Entry 8Z9R (electron microscopy, 2.58 A resolution); this record covers chains A and B of the 11 polymer chains in the assembly.

Chain A:
Molecule: Polymerase acidic protein
Organism: Thogoto virus (isolate SiAr 126)
Reference sequence: P27194 (PA_THOGV); numbering as in UniProt (aligned over 1-622)
Sequence (622 residues; each row starts with the number of its first residue):
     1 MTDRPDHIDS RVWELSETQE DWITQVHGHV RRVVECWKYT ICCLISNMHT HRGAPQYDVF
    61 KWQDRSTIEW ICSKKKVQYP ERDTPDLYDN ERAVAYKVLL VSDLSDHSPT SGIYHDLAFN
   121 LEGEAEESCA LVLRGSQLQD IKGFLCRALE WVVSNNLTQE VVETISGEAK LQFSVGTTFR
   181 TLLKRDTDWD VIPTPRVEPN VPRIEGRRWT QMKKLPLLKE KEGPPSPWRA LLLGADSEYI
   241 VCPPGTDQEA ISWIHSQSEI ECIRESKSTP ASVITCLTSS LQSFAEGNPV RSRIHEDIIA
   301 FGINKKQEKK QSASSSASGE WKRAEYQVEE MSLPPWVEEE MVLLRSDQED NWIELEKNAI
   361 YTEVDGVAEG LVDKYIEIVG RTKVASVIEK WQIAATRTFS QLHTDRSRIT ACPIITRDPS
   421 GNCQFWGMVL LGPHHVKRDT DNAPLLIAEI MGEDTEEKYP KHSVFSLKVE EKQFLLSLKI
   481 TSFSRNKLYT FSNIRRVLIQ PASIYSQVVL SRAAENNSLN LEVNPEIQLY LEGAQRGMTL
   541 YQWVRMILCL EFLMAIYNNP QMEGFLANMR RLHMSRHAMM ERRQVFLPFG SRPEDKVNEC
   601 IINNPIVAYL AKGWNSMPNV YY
Unresolved in the structure: 1
Construct notes: conflict Glu471 (Gly in P27194)

Chain B:
Molecule: RNA-directed RNA polymerase catalytic subunit
Organism: Thogoto virus (isolate SiAr 126)
Notes: EC 2.7.7.48
Reference sequence: O41353 (RDRP_THOGV); residue numbers follow UniProt; this construct covers 1-710
Sequence (710 residues; each row starts with the number of its first residue):
     1 MNLFTPLSEI NPTTTQELLY AYTGPAPVAY GTRTRAVLEN IIRPYQYFYK EPNVQRALDI
    61 KTGCKEPEDI NVEGPSSGFH TASVLKLADN FFRKYRPAME KLKYWILVKL PKLKYAELSK
   121 GRQTYSFIHK RNLPAPIALE ETVEFLEQNL RRKIGPTLLS YCQAIADVME LDETTYEGAR
   181 DPRPWDIQLE EIDSDEEDPL FRQVGREETY TIKFSREELW DQMRTLNTMW KHLERGRLNR
   241 RTIATPSMLI RGFVKIVEDA AKEILENVPT SGVPVGGEEK LAKLASKQTF HTAVTGELSG
   301 DQEKFNECLD PDAMRLMWTV FLRKLGCPDW IMELFNIPFM VFKSKLADMG EGLVYTKGKL
   361 TDRKPLGEMP SEFDDLVRNV VGNSISCRLG MFMGMYNLTS TLLALISIER EELTGSHVES
   421 SDDFIHFFNC KTHEEMFKQA ETLRLTLKLV GINMSPSKCI LISPAGIGEF NSKFHHRDFV
   481 GNVATELPAL VPNGTNPMTD LAMGLNVIKH SVNTGQMNLC TGALAMRIFN HAYKYAYMAL
   541 GVTRRTRFME ENAITPLLTN QGASPVHSFS TMHLDEVALR RHLGLLDEET LRRILNPNNP
   601 VTQKGDPSMF FRIENKMPQI MEDYSVPSCF KYTLSRNRTI QDKPHKALLN KEERYQRVTS
   661 IINKLFPEVL IQEASAPGTV RESLKRRLEL VVERSDLDEE RKKRILSRIF
Unresolved in the structure: 181-208, 639-644
Construct notes: conflict Leu7 (Arg in O41353), Trp230 (Cys in O41353)

Chain A / chain B interface:
Contacting residue pairs (329):
  Thr2(A) - Tyr104(B)
  Asp3(A) - Tyr104(B)  hydrogen bond (backbone-side chain)
  Asp3(A) - Val108(B)
  Trp22(A) - Leu107(B)
  Ile23(A) - Ile106(B)  hydrophobic
  Ile23(A) - Leu107(B)  hydrophobic
  Ile23(A) - Gly326(B)
  Ile23(A) - Pro328(B)
  Thr24(A) - Gly326(B)
  Gly28(A) - Leu107(B)
  His29(A) - Leu107(B)
  His29(A) - Val108(B)
  His29(A) - Lys112(B)
  Val153(A) - Ser675(B)
  Ser154(A) - Glu673(B)
  Asn155(A) - Glu673(B)
  Asn156(A) - Ala674(B)  hydrogen bond (side chain-backbone)
  Asn156(A) - Ser675(B)
  Leu171(A) - Trp330(B)
  Gln172(A) - Leu159(B)
  Gln172(A) - Trp330(B)
  Phe173(A) - Cys162(B)
  Phe173(A) - Gln163(B)
  Phe173(A) - Phe253(B)  hydrophobic
  Phe173(A) - Trp330(B)
  Phe173(A) - Leu334(B)  hydrophobic
  Ser174(A) - Gln163(B)  hydrogen bond (backbone-side chain)
  Val175(A) - Glu333(B)
  Gly176(A) - Glu170(B)
  Thr177(A) - Glu170(B)  hydrogen bond (backbone-side chain)
  Thr178(A) - Met169(B)
  Thr178(A) - Glu170(B)
  Thr178(A) - Arg216(B)  hydrogen bond
  Phe179(A) - Met169(B)  hydrophobic
  Phe179(A) - Glu170(B)  hydrogen bond (backbone-side chain)
  Phe179(A) - Trp220(B)  hydrophobic
  Arg180(A) - Glu333(B)  salt bridge
  Leu182(A) - Arg216(B)
  Leu182(A) - Glu217(B)
  Leu182(A) - Trp220(B)
  Leu183(A) - Ile337(B)  hydrophobic
  Leu183(A) - Met340(B)  hydrophobic
  Leu183(A) - Val341(B)  hydrophobic
  Arg185(A) - Lys61(B)  hydrogen bond (backbone-side chain)
  Arg185(A) - Glu217(B)  salt bridge
  Asp186(A) - Lys61(B)
  Asp186(A) - Lys343(B)
  Asp186(A) - Ser344(B)  hydrogen bond
  Asp186(A) - Arg388(B)  salt bridge
  Thr187(A) - Lys61(B)
  Thr187(A) - Thr62(B)  hydrogen bond
  Thr187(A) - Asp312(B)  hydrogen bond
  Thr187(A) - Arg315(B)  hydrogen bond
  Asp188(A) - Lys61(B)
  Asp188(A) - Thr62(B)  hydrogen bond (backbone-side chain)
  Trp189(A) - Phe79(B)  hydrophobic
  Trp189(A) - Thr81(B)
  Trp189(A) - Asp312(B)
  Trp189(A) - Arg315(B)
  Asp190(A) - Arg315(B)  hydrogen bond (backbone-side chain)
  Asp190(A) - Met340(B)
  Val191(A) - Glu333(B)
  Val191(A) - Asn336(B)  hydrogen bond (backbone-side chain)
  Val191(A) - Met340(B)  hydrophobic
  Ile192(A) - Thr319(B)
  Ile192(A) - Arg323(B)
  Ile192(A) - Asp329(B)
  Ile192(A) - Met332(B)  hydrophobic
  Ile192(A) - Glu333(B)
  Pro193(A) - Arg315(B)
  Pro193(A) - Thr319(B)
  Pro193(A) - Arg323(B)  hydrogen bond (backbone-side chain)
  Pro193(A) - Asn336(B)
  Thr194(A) - Arg323(B)
  Pro195(A) - Thr81(B)
  Pro195(A) - Leu316(B)  hydrophobic
  Val197(A) - Thr81(B)
  Val197(A) - Ala82(B)  hydrophobic
  Val197(A) - Leu85(B)
  Glu198(A) - Ala82(B)
  Pro199(A) - Ala82(B)
  Pro199(A) - Leu85(B)  hydrophobic
  Pro199(A) - Lys86(B)
  Asn200(A) - Ala82(B)  hydrogen bond (backbone-backbone)
  Asn200(A) - Ser83(B)  hydrogen bond (backbone-backbone)
  Asn200(A) - Lys86(B)
  Val201(A) - Lys86(B)
  Val201(A) - Arg410(B)
  Val201(A) - Leu449(B)  hydrophobic
  Pro202(A) - Pro67(B)  hydrophobic
  Pro202(A) - His80(B)
  Pro202(A) - Ser83(B)
  Ile204(A) - Pro67(B)
  Ile204(A) - Ile70(B)  hydrophobic
  Ile204(A) - Leu445(B)  hydrophobic
  Ile204(A) - Leu449(B)  hydrophobic
  Glu205(A) - Val72(B)
  Gly206(A) - Glu441(B)
  Gly206(A) - Leu445(B)
  Arg207(A) - Val72(B)
  Arg207(A) - Glu73(B)  salt bridge
  Arg207(A) - Glu441(B)  hydrogen bond (backbone-side chain)
  Arg207(A) - Arg444(B)
  Arg208(A) - Glu434(B)  salt bridge
  Trp209(A) - Leu298(B)  hydrophobic
  Trp209(A) - Ala440(B)
  Trp209(A) - Glu441(B)  hydrogen bond
  Trp209(A) - Met454(B)  hydrophobic
  Trp209(A) - Leu461(B)  hydrophobic
  Ala313(A) - Lys359(B)
  Ala313(A) - Leu360(B)
  Ser314(A) - Leu360(B)
  Ala317(A) - Leu360(B)  hydrophobic
  Ser318(A) - Lys357(B)
  Gly319(A) - Lys357(B)
  Glu320(A) - Thr356(B)
  Glu320(A) - Lys357(B)
  Glu320(A) - Met369(B)
  Trp321(A) - Tyr355(B)
  Trp321(A) - Thr356(B)
  Trp321(A) - Lys357(B)
  Trp321(A) - Leu360(B)  hydrophobic
  Trp321(A) - Asp362(B)
  Trp321(A) - Lys364(B)
  Trp321(A) - Met369(B)  hydrophobic
  Lys322(A) - Tyr355(B)
  Lys322(A) - Thr356(B)  hydrogen bond (backbone-backbone)
  Arg323(A) - Arg35(B)
  Arg323(A) - Leu353(B)
  Arg323(A) - Val354(B)  hydrogen bond (side chain-backbone)
  Arg323(A) - Tyr355(B)
  Arg323(A) - Thr356(B)
  Arg323(A) - Ser371(B)
  Arg323(A) - Glu372(B)  salt bridge
  Ala324(A) - Val354(B)  hydrogen bond (backbone-backbone)
  Tyr326(A) - Val354(B)
  Glu354(A) - His531(B)
  Leu355(A) - Leu524(B)  hydrophobic
  Leu355(A) - Arg527(B)  hydrogen bond (backbone-side chain)
  Leu355(A) - Ile528(B)  hydrophobic
  Leu355(A) - His531(B)
  Glu356(A) - Arg527(B)
  Glu356(A) - Lys534(B)  salt bridge
  Glu356(A) - Ser564(B)  hydrogen bond
  Glu356(A) - Pro565(B)
  Lys357(A) - Arg527(B)
  Lys357(A) - Pro565(B)
  Asn358(A) - Ala523(B)
  Asn358(A) - Met526(B)
  Asn358(A) - Arg527(B)
  Asn358(A) - His567(B)
  Ala359(A) - Pro565(B)
  Ala359(A) - Val566(B)
  Ala359(A) - His567(B)  hydrogen bond (backbone-backbone)
  Ala359(A) - Ser568(B)  hydrogen bond (backbone-side chain)
  Tyr361(A) - Val566(B)  hydrogen bond (side chain-backbone)
  Tyr361(A) - Ser568(B)
  Tyr361(A) - Thr571(B)
  Tyr361(A) - Leu583(B)
  Thr362(A) - Ser570(B)  hydrogen bond
  Val364(A) - Leu519(B)  hydrophobic
  Asp365(A) - Ser568(B)  hydrogen bond
  Asp365(A) - Phe569(B)
  Asp365(A) - Ser570(B)  hydrogen bond
  Ala368(A) - Leu519(B)
  Ala368(A) - Ala523(B)  hydrophobic
  Glu369(A) - Ala523(B)
  Glu369(A) - Arg527(B)  salt bridge
  Leu371(A) - Cys520(B)  hydrophobic
  Val372(A) - Cys520(B)
  Val372(A) - Ala523(B)  hydrophobic
  Val372(A) - Leu524(B)
  Val372(A) - Arg527(B)
  Asp373(A) - Arg527(B)  salt bridge
  Tyr375(A) - Leu524(B)  hydrophobic
  Ile376(A) - Arg527(B)
  Thr396(A) - Tyr535(B)
  Thr440(A) - Val28(B)
  Asn486(A) - Leu233(B)
  Lys487(A) - Pro25(B)
  Tyr489(A) - Val491(B)
  Thr490(A) - Thr23(B)
  Thr490(A) - Gly24(B)
  Thr490(A) - Pro25(B)
  Phe491(A) - Pro25(B)
  Asn493(A) - Val491(B)
  Arg495(A) - Ile528(B)
  Arg495(A) - His531(B)  hydrogen bond
  Arg496(A) - Thr23(B)
  Arg496(A) - Leu487(B)  hydrogen bond (side chain-backbone)
  Arg496(A) - Pro488(B)
  Arg496(A) - Leu490(B)
  Leu498(A) - Leu524(B)
  Ile499(A) - Val483(B)  hydrophobic
  Ile499(A) - Leu487(B)  hydrophobic
  Ile499(A) - Leu524(B)  hydrophobic
  Ile499(A) - Ile528(B)  hydrophobic
  Gln500(A) - Glu17(B)
  Gln500(A) - Leu18(B)
  Gln500(A) - Tyr20(B)
  Gln500(A) - Ala484(B)
  Gln500(A) - Leu487(B)
  Ala502(A) - Leu524(B)  hydrophobic
  Ser503(A) - Glu17(B)  hydrogen bond
  Ser503(A) - Val483(B)
  Ser503(A) - Thr521(B)
  Ile504(A) - Thr15(B)
  Ile504(A) - Leu18(B)  hydrophobic
  Ser506(A) - Asn518(B)
  Ser506(A) - Cys520(B)  hydrogen bond
  Gln507(A) - Thr14(B)
  Gln507(A) - Glu17(B)
  Gln507(A) - Asn518(B)
  Leu510(A) - Asn518(B)
  Arg512(A) - Glu9(B)  salt bridge
  Pro525(A) - Glu9(B)
  Glu526(A) - Ser8(B)  hydrogen bond (backbone-side chain)
  Ile527(A) - Ser8(B)
  Ile527(A) - Glu9(B)
  Gln528(A) - Pro6(B)
  Gln528(A) - Leu7(B)  hydrogen bond (backbone-backbone)
  Gln528(A) - Ser8(B)  hydrogen bond (backbone-side chain)
  Leu529(A) - Asn2(B)
  Leu529(A) - Thr5(B)
  Leu529(A) - Pro6(B)  hydrophobic
  Tyr530(A) - Asn2(B)  hydrogen bond (backbone-side chain)
  Tyr530(A) - Leu7(B)  hydrophobic
  Gln535(A) - Leu7(B)
  Trp543(A) - Leu3(B)  hydrogen bond (side chain-backbone)
  Trp543(A) - Pro6(B)  hydrophobic
  Trp543(A) - Ile10(B)  hydrophobic
  Met546(A) - Leu3(B)  hydrophobic
  Ile547(A) - Leu18(B)  hydrophobic
  Leu550(A) - Phe4(B)  hydrophobic
  Glu551(A) - Phe4(B)
  Glu551(A) - Leu18(B)
  Glu551(A) - Tyr20(B)
  Met554(A) - Phe4(B)  hydrophobic
  Met554(A) - Leu18(B)
  Ala555(A) - Thr23(B)
  Ala555(A) - Gly24(B)
  Ala555(A) - Pro25(B)
  Asn558(A) - Ala21(B)  hydrogen bond (side chain-backbone)
  Asn558(A) - Gly24(B)
  Asn558(A) - Pro25(B)  hydrogen bond (side chain-backbone)
  Asn558(A) - Arg235(B)
  Pro560(A) - Pro27(B)
  Pro560(A) - Arg237(B)
  Pro560(A) - Leu238(B)
  Pro560(A) - Arg240(B)
  Gln561(A) - Leu238(B)
  Met562(A) - Ala21(B)  hydrophobic
  Glu563(A) - Tyr22(B)
  Glu563(A) - Pro27(B)
  Glu563(A) - Arg235(B)  salt bridge
  Glu563(A) - Gly236(B)  hydrogen bond (side chain-backbone)
  Leu566(A) - Leu19(B)
  Leu566(A) - Tyr20(B)
  Leu566(A) - Ala21(B)
  Ala567(A) - Gly236(B)
  Met569(A) - Met1(B)  hydrophobic
  Arg570(A) - Gln16(B)
  Arg570(A) - Leu19(B)  hydrogen bond (side chain-backbone)
  Arg570(A) - Tyr20(B)
  Arg570(A) - Phe474(B)
  Arg571(A) - Ser457(B)
  Arg571(A) - Lys458(B)
  Arg571(A) - Ile460(B)
  His573(A) - Met1(B)
  His573(A) - Phe4(B)  hydrogen bond (side chain-backbone)
  His573(A) - Thr5(B)
  His573(A) - Pro12(B)
  His573(A) - Thr15(B)  hydrogen bond
  His573(A) - Gln16(B)
  His573(A) - Leu19(B)
  Met574(A) - Gln16(B)
  Met574(A) - Ser299(B)
  Met574(A) - Ile467(B)  hydrophobic
  Met574(A) - Gly468(B)
  Ser575(A) - Ile460(B)
  Arg576(A) - Thr5(B)
  His577(A) - Asn11(B)
  His577(A) - Pro12(B)
  His577(A) - Thr13(B)  hydrogen bond
  His577(A) - Ile467(B)
  His577(A) - His476(B)  hydrogen bond
  Ala578(A) - Ile462(B)  hydrophobic
  Ala578(A) - Ile467(B)  hydrophobic
  Met580(A) - Thr5(B)
  Met580(A) - Leu7(B)  hydrophobic
  Met580(A) - Pro12(B)  hydrophobic
  Glu581(A) - His476(B)  salt bridge
  Arg583(A) - Ile462(B)
  Arg583(A) - Pro464(B)  hydrogen bond (side chain-backbone)
  Arg583(A) - Ala465(B)  hydrogen bond (side chain-backbone)
  Arg583(A) - Gly466(B)
  Arg583(A) - Ile467(B)
  Arg583(A) - Arg477(B)
  Gln584(A) - Leu461(B)
  Gln584(A) - Ile462(B)
  Gln584(A) - Ser463(B)  hydrogen bond (backbone-backbone)
  Gln584(A) - Pro464(B)
  Val585(A) - Ile460(B)  hydrophobic
  Val585(A) - Leu461(B)
  Val585(A) - Ile462(B)  hydrophobic
  Phe586(A) - Phe437(B)  hydrophobic
  Phe586(A) - Leu461(B)  hydrogen bond (backbone-backbone)
  Phe586(A) - Ser463(B)
  Leu587(A) - Cys459(B)
  Leu587(A) - Ile460(B)  hydrophobic
  Pro588(A) - Pro456(B)
  Pro588(A) - Cys459(B)
  Phe589(A) - Glu73(B)
  Gly590(A) - Pro456(B)
  Ser591(A) - Pro456(B)  hydrogen bond (side chain-backbone)
  Ser591(A) - Ser457(B)
  Arg592(A) - Ser457(B)  hydrogen bond (backbone-side chain)
  Pro593(A) - Ser457(B)
  Lys596(A) - Ser455(B)
  Lys596(A) - Ser457(B)
  Lys596(A) - Lys458(B)
  Glu599(A) - Leu238(B)
  Cys600(A) - Leu238(B)  hydrophobic
  Leu610(A) - Met1(B)
  Gly613(A) - Met1(B)
  Gly613(A) - Asn2(B)
  Trp614(A) - Met1(B)
  Met617(A) - Asn2(B)
  Met617(A) - Thr5(B)
Also at the interface, not in a pair above, chain A (156 interface residues in all): Leu157, Lys184, Ser312, Met341, Ile360, Val367, Ile494, Val497, Val508, Leu531, Gly564, Asn568
Also at the interface, not in a pair above, chain B (168 interface residues in all): Ala26, Tyr30, Leu87, Lys103, Pro111, Ala166, Met223, Leu325, Cys327, Gly358, Thr361, Pro370, His433, Glu469, Ala525, Asn530, Ala532, Leu579

In short:
Chain A and chain B form an interface of 156 and 168 residues respectively, with 53 hydrogen bonds and 12 salt
bridges. Polar pairs include Arg180(A)-Glu333(B), Arg185(A)-Glu217(B) and Asp186(A)-Arg388(B).
Chain A is Polymerase acidic protein and chain B is RNA-directed RNA polymerase catalytic subunit, both from
Thogoto virus (isolate SiAr 126); the structure, Cryo-EM structure of Thogoto virus polymerase in a
replication elongation-reception conformation, was determined by electron microscopy (same publication as
8Z85, 8Z8J, 8Z8N, 8Z8X, 8Z90, 8Z97 and 3 further entries).
